Entry 1RD3 (X-ray diffraction, 2.50 A resolution); this record covers chains A and B of the 4 polymer chains in the assembly.

[Chain A]
Protein: Prothrombin
Source organism: Homo sapiens
Notes: EC 3.4.21.5; fragment: Thrombin light chain
UniProt: P00734 (THRB_HUMAN); residues 1-14 here correspond to UniProt positions 336-349 (UniProt number = residue number + 335)
Sequence (36 residues; numbered 1 to 15 plus 21 insertion-coded residues; the number before each row is that of its first residue; a row labelled like 14A-14M holds insertion residues (14A, then the next letters in order)):
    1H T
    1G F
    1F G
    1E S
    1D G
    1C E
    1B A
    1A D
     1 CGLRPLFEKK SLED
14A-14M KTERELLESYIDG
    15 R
Disordered / not traced: 14L-14M, 15
Curated features (UniProtKB/Swiss-Prot):
  - site: Arg15 (Cleavage)

[Chain B]
Protein: Prothrombin
Source organism: Homo sapiens
Notes: EC 3.4.21.5; fragment: Thrombin heavy chain
UniProt: P00734 (THRB_HUMAN); the construct lacks a stretch of the UniProt sequence and is renumbered around it, so the offset changes along the chain: 16-36 = UniProt 364-384; 37-60 = UniProt 386-409; 61-77 = UniProt 419-435; 78-97 = UniProt 437-456; 7 more segments
Sequence (259 residues; each row starts with the number of its first residue; note: 1 number in that range is skipped by the numbering (no residue carries it; nothing is unmodelled there); a row labelled like 60A-60I holds insertion residues (60A, then the next letters in order)):
    16 IVEGSDAEIG MSPWQVMLFR K
   36A S
    37 PQELLCGASL ISDRWVLTAA HCLL
60A-60I YPPWDKNFT
    61 ENDLLVRIGK HSRTRYE
   77A R
    78 NIEKISMLEK IYIHPRYNWR
   97A E
    98 NLDRDIALMK LKKPVAFSDY IHPVCLPDRE TA
129A-129C ASL
   130 LQAGYKGRVT GWGNLKET
147A-147E WTANV
   148 GKGQPSVLQV VNLPIVERPV CKDSTRIRIT DNMFCAG
  184A Y
   185 KP
186A-186D DEGK
   187 RGDACEGDSG GPFVMKSP
204A-204B FN
   205 NRWYQMGIVS WGK
   219 GCD
  221A R
   222 DGKYGFYTHV FRLKKWIQKV IDQFGE
Construct notes: engineered mutation Lys145 (Glu592 in P00734)
Cystine bridges: Cys42-Cys58, Cys168-Cys182, Cys191-Cys220
Covalently attached groups: N-acetylglucosamine (NAG) linked to Asn60G
Curated features (UniProtKB/Swiss-Prot):
  - region: Ala183 to Val200 (High affinity receptor-binding region which is also known as the TP508 peptide)
  - active site (Charge relay system): His57, Asp102, Ser195
  - glycosylation: Asn60G (N-linked (GlcNAc...) (complex) asparagine)

[Interface between chain A and chain B]
Disulfides between the chains: Cys1(A)-Cys122(B)
Residue-residue contacts (67):
  Cys1(A) with Pro120(B); Val121(B); Cys122(B), disulfide; Arg206(B), hydrogen bond (backbone-side chain)
  Asp1A(A) with His119(B), salt bridge; Arg206(B)
  Ala1B(A) with Arg206(B), hydrogen bond (backbone-side chain)
  Gly1D(A) with Phe114(B)
  Ser1E(A) with Ile47(B); Ser48(B); Asp49(B), hydrogen bond (backbone-side chain); Phe114(B)
  Gly1F(A) with Asp49(B)
  Phe1G(A) with Ile47(B); Ser48(B); Ile242(B), hydrophobic
  Gly2(A) with Pro120(B), hydrogen bond (backbone-backbone); Val121(B); Cys122(B), hydrogen bond (backbone-side chain); Arg206(B); Trp207(B), hydrogen bond (backbone-backbone)
  Leu3(A) with His119(B), hydrogen bond (backbone-side chain); Asn205(B); Arg206(B)
  Arg4(A) with Gly25(B); Met26(B), hydrogen bond (side chain-backbone); Pro28(B); Trp29(B); Arg137(B); Trp207(B)
  Pro5(A) with Ser115(B); Asp116(B); His119(B)
  Leu6(A) with Ile24(B); Asp116(B)
  Phe7(A) with Glu23(B); Ile24(B); Gly25(B); Met26(B)
  Glu8(A) with Lys202(B), salt bridge; Asn205(B); Trp207(B), hydrogen bond
  Asp14(A) with Glu23(B); Met26(B); Arg137(B), salt bridge; Trp207(B)
  Lys14A(A) with Glu23(B), salt bridge
  Thr14B(A) with Arg137(B), hydrogen bond; Asn159(B), hydrogen bond
  Glu14C(A) with Arg137(B); Lys202(B), salt bridge; Trp207(B)
  Glu14E(A) with Lys135(B), salt bridge; Asn159(B), hydrogen bond; Tyr184A(B), hydrogen bond; Lys186D(B), salt bridge
  Leu14F(A) with Lys135(B); Asn159(B); Trp207(B), hydrophobic
  Leu14G(A) with Pro204(B), hydrophobic
  Ser14I(A) with Gly133(B); Tyr134(B); Lys135(B), hydrogen bond (side chain-backbone)
  Tyr14J(A) with Leu129C(B), hydrophobic; Tyr134(B), hydrophobic; Lys202(B), hydrogen bond (side chain-backbone)
  Ile14K(A) with Tyr134(B), hydrogen bond (backbone-side chain)
Also at the interface, not in a pair above, chain B (34 interface residues in all): Tyr117, Gly136, Met201, Asn204B

[In short]
24 residues of chain A and 34 residues of chain B are in contact; the contacts include 1 disulfide bond, 16
hydrogen bonds and 7 salt bridges. Polar pairs include Asp1A(A)-His119(B), Glu8(A)-Lys202(B) and
Lys14A(A)-Glu23(B). N-acetylglucosamine is covalently linked to Asn60G(B).
Chain A is Prothrombin and chain B is Prothrombin, both from Homo sapiens; the structure, 2.5A Structure of
Anticoagulant Thrombin Variant E217K, was determined by X-ray diffraction.
